8R3R - chains A and B; structure by X-ray diffraction, 2.35 A resolution.

[Chain A (and B)]
Molecule: Probable transketolase
From: Streptococcus pneumoniae
Notes: EC 2.2.1.1; chain B of this document is another copy of the same molecule, construct and numbering; everything in this record applies to it too
UniProt: P22976 (TKT_STRPN); residue numbers follow UniProt; this construct covers 1-658
Chain sequence (673 residues; numbered 1 to 673; the number before each row is that of its first residue):
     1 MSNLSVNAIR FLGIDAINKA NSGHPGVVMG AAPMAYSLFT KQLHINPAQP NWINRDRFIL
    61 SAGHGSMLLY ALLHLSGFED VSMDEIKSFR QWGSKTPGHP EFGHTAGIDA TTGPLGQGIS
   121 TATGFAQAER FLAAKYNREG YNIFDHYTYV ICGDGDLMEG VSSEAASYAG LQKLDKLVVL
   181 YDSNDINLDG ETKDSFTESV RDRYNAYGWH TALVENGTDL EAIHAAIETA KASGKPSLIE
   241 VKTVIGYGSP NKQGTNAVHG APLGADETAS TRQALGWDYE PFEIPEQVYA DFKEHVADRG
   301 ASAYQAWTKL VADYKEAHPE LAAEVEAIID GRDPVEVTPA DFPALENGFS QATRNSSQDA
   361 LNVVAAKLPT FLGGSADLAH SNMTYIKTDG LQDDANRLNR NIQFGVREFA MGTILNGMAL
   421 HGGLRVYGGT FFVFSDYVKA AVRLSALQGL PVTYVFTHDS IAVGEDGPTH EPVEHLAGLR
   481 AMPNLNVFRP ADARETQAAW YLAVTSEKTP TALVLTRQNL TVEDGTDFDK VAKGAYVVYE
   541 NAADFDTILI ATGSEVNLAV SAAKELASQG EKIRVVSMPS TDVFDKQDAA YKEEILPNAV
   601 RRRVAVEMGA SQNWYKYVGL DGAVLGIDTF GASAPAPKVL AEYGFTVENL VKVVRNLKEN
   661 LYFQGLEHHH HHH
Unresolved in the structure: 659-673
Construct notes: expression tag (659-673)
Swiss-Prot annotation at these positions:
  - active site: Glu408 (Proton donor)
  - binding site (substrate): His24, His259, Arg354, Ser381, His458, Asp466, Arg517
  - binding site (thiamine diphosphate): His64, Gly113 to Leu115, Gly155, Asn184, His259, Phe434
  - binding site (Mg(2+)): Asp154, Asn184, Ile186
  - site (Important for catalytic activity): His24, His259
Metal / ion sites: Mg2+: Asp154, Asn184, Ile186 (together with thiamine diphosphate)
Residues lining bound ligands:
  - thiamine diphosphate (TPP), molecule 1: Val27, His64, Gly113, Pro114, Leu115, Gly153, Asp154, Gly155, Glu159, Asn184, Ile186, Asn187, Leu188, Ile245, His259
  - thiamine diphosphate (TPP), molecule 2: Asp377, Leu378, Val406, Glu408, Phe434, Tyr437, His470

[Chain A / chain B interface]
Contacting residue pairs - 167 pairs, chain A then chain B:
  Ser22(A) - Glu465(B)
  Arg90(A) - Glu465(B)
  Arg90(A) - Asp466(B)  salt bridge
  Arg90(A) - Ser633(B)
  Arg90(A) - Ala634(B)
  Arg90(A) - Pro635(B)
  Gln91(A) - Ser633(B)
  Gln91(A) - Pro635(B)
  Trp92(A) - Ala634(B)
  Trp92(A) - Lys638(B)
  Trp92(A) - Glu642(B)
  Pro97(A) - Ser633(B)
  Gly98(A) - Glu465(B)
  Gly98(A) - Ser633(B)  hydrogen bond (backbone-side chain)
  His99(A) - Asp466(B)  hydrogen bond (side chain-backbone)
  His99(A) - His470(B)
  Glu101(A) - Pro468(B)
  Thr111(A) - Thr469(B)
  Thr112(A) - Thr469(B)
  Pro114(A) - Tyr437(B)
  Leu115(A) - Tyr437(B)  hydrogen bond (backbone-side chain)
  Gln117(A) - Tyr437(B)  hydrogen bond
  Gly155(A) - Val406(B)
  Met158(A) - Glu164(B)
  Met158(A) - Val406(B)
  Met158(A) - Arg407(B)
  Glu159(A) - Glu164(B)
  Glu159(A) - Val406(B)
  Glu159(A) - Glu408(B)
  Glu159(A) - Tyr437(B)
  Gly160(A) - Gly160(B)
  Gly160(A) - Glu164(B)  hydrogen bond (backbone-side chain)
  Ser163(A) - Ser163(B)
  Glu164(A) - Met158(B)
  Glu164(A) - Glu159(B)
  Glu164(A) - Gly160(B)  hydrogen bond (side chain-backbone)
  Ser167(A) - Glu198(B)  hydrogen bond
  Leu171(A) - Asp194(B)
  Leu171(A) - Ser195(B)
  Leu171(A) - Phe196(B)
  Leu171(A) - Thr197(B)
  Asn187(A) - Asp377(B)  hydrogen bond
  Asn187(A) - Gln403(B)
  Leu188(A) - Asp377(B)  hydrogen bond (backbone-side chain)
  Leu188(A) - Leu378(B)  hydrophobic
  Asp189(A) - Asp377(B)  hydrogen bond (backbone-side chain)
  Asp189(A) - Leu378(B)  hydrogen bond (side chain-backbone)
  Asp189(A) - Ala379(B)  hydrogen bond (side chain-backbone)
  Asp189(A) - His380(B)  salt bridge
  Asp194(A) - Leu171(B)
  Asp194(A) - Gln403(B)
  Ser195(A) - Leu171(B)
  Ser195(A) - Gln403(B)
  Ser195(A) - Arg407(B)  hydrogen bond (backbone-side chain)
  Phe196(A) - Leu171(B)
  Phe196(A) - Arg407(B)
  Thr197(A) - Leu171(B)
  Glu198(A) - Ser167(B)  hydrogen bond
  Glu198(A) - Ala206(B)
  Glu198(A) - Tyr207(B)
  Ser199(A) - Ala206(B)  hydrogen bond (backbone-backbone)
  Asp202(A) - Ala206(B)
  Arg203(A) - Ala206(B)
  Arg203(A) - Tyr207(B)
  Ala206(A) - Glu198(B)
  Ala206(A) - Ser199(B)  hydrogen bond (backbone-backbone)
  Ala206(A) - Arg203(B)
  Tyr207(A) - Glu198(B)
  Tyr207(A) - Arg203(B)
  Asp377(A) - Asn187(B)  hydrogen bond
  Asp377(A) - Leu188(B)  hydrogen bond (side chain-backbone)
  Asp377(A) - Asp189(B)  hydrogen bond (side chain-backbone)
  Leu378(A) - Leu188(B)  hydrophobic
  Leu378(A) - Asp189(B)  hydrogen bond (backbone-side chain)
  Ala379(A) - Asp189(B)  hydrogen bond (backbone-side chain)
  His380(A) - Asp189(B)  salt bridge
  Gln403(A) - Asn187(B)
  Gln403(A) - Asp189(B)
  Gln403(A) - Asp194(B)
  Gln403(A) - Ser195(B)
  Val406(A) - Leu115(B)  hydrophobic
  Val406(A) - Gly155(B)
  Val406(A) - Met158(B)
  Val406(A) - Glu159(B)
  Arg407(A) - Met158(B)
  Arg407(A) - Ser195(B)  hydrogen bond (side chain-backbone)
  Arg407(A) - Phe196(B)
  Glu408(A) - Glu159(B)
  Val433(A) - Arg443(B)
  Phe434(A) - Pro114(B)  hydrophobic
  Asp436(A) - Lys439(B)  salt bridge
  Tyr437(A) - Pro114(B)
  Tyr437(A) - Leu115(B)  hydrogen bond (side chain-backbone)
  Tyr437(A) - Gln117(B)  hydrogen bond
  Tyr437(A) - Glu159(B)
  Tyr437(A) - Phe409(B)  hydrophobic
  Tyr437(A) - Ala440(B)  hydrophobic
  Lys439(A) - Asp436(B)  salt bridge
  Lys439(A) - Lys439(B)
  Ala440(A) - Tyr437(B)  hydrophobic
  Arg443(A) - Val433(B)
  Arg443(A) - Pro468(B)  hydrogen bond (side chain-backbone)
  Arg443(A) - Glu471(B)  hydrogen bond (side chain-backbone)
  Arg443(A) - Val473(B)
  Arg443(A) - Glu474(B)  salt bridge
  Arg443(A) - His475(B)
  Arg443(A) - Phe630(B)
  Ala446(A) - Phe630(B)
  Leu447(A) - Phe630(B)  hydrophobic
  Glu465(A) - Ser22(B)
  Glu465(A) - Arg90(B)
  Glu465(A) - Gly98(B)
  Asp466(A) - Arg90(B)  salt bridge
  Asp466(A) - His99(B)  hydrogen bond (backbone-side chain)
  Pro468(A) - Glu101(B)
  Pro468(A) - Arg443(B)  hydrogen bond (backbone-side chain)
  Pro468(A) - Leu447(B)  hydrophobic
  Thr469(A) - Thr111(B)
  Thr469(A) - Arg443(B)
  His470(A) - His99(B)
  Glu471(A) - Arg443(B)  hydrogen bond (backbone-side chain)
  Glu474(A) - Arg443(B)  salt bridge
  Glu474(A) - Ala481(B)
  Glu474(A) - Met482(B)
  His475(A) - Arg443(B)
  Ala477(A) - Gln612(B)
  Gly478(A) - Gly478(B)
  Arg480(A) - Gln612(B)
  Ala481(A) - Glu474(B)
  Ala481(A) - Gln612(B)
  Met482(A) - Glu474(B)
  Pro483(A) - Asp628(B)
  Pro483(A) - Thr629(B)
  Pro483(A) - Phe630(B)
  Arg601(A) - Leu620(B)
  Arg601(A) - Asp621(B)  salt bridge
  Gln612(A) - Ala477(B)
  Gln612(A) - Arg480(B)
  Gln612(A) - Ala481(B)
  Gln612(A) - Gln612(B)  hydrogen bond
  Gln612(A) - Asn613(B)
  Asn613(A) - Gln612(B)
  Tyr615(A) - Tyr615(B)
  Tyr615(A) - Lys616(B)
  Lys616(A) - Tyr615(B)
  Lys616(A) - Leu620(B)
  Gly619(A) - Leu620(B)
  Leu620(A) - Arg601(B)
  Leu620(A) - Arg603(B)
  Leu620(A) - Lys616(B)
  Leu620(A) - Gly619(B)
  Asp621(A) - Arg601(B)  salt bridge
  Asp628(A) - Pro483(B)
  Thr629(A) - Pro483(B)
  Phe630(A) - Leu447(B)  hydrophobic
  Phe630(A) - Pro483(B)
  Ala632(A) - Trp92(B)  hydrophobic
  Ser633(A) - Arg90(B)
  Ser633(A) - Gln91(B)
  Ser633(A) - Pro97(B)
  Ser633(A) - Gly98(B)  hydrogen bond (side chain-backbone)
  Ala634(A) - Arg90(B)
  Ala634(A) - Trp92(B)
  Pro635(A) - Arg90(B)
  Pro635(A) - Gln91(B)
  Lys638(A) - Trp92(B)
  Glu642(A) - Trp92(B)
Also at the interface, not in a pair above, chain A (95 interface residues in all): His24, Gly113, Lys193, Asn256, Tyr385, Leu391, Gly405, Phe409, Pro472, Val473, Arg603, Ala610, Val618
Also at the interface, not in a pair above, chain B (94 interface residues in all): His24, Thr112, Gly113, Lys193, Asp202, Leu391, Gly405, Phe434, Ala446, Pro472, Ala610, Tyr617, Val618, Ala632

[In short]
The interface between chain A and chain B involves 95 residues on one side and 94 on the other, with 31
hydrogen bonds and 10 salt bridges. Among the polar pairs are Arg90(A)-Asp466(B), Asp189(A)-His380(B) and
Asp436(A)-Lys439(B). Chain A binds thiamine diphosphate.
Both chains are Probable transketolase (Streptococcus pneumoniae). Entry 8R3R (Transketolase from
Streptococcus pneumoniae in complex with thiamin pyrophosphate) was determined by X-ray diffraction (same
publication as 8R3O, 8R3P, 8R3Q and 8R3S).
